Entry 3L7K (X-ray diffraction, 3.10 A resolution); this record covers chains A and B of the 4 polymer chains in the assembly.

[Chain A (and B)]
Molecule: Teichoic acid biosynthesis protein F
Organism: Staphylococcus epidermidis
Notes: fragment: TagF; chain B of this document is another copy of the same molecule, construct and numbering; everything in this record applies to it too
Reference sequence: Q5HLM5 (Q5HLM5_STAEQ); residue numbers follow UniProt; this construct covers 1-721
Chain sequence (729 residues; numbered 1 to 729; the number before each row is that of its first residue):
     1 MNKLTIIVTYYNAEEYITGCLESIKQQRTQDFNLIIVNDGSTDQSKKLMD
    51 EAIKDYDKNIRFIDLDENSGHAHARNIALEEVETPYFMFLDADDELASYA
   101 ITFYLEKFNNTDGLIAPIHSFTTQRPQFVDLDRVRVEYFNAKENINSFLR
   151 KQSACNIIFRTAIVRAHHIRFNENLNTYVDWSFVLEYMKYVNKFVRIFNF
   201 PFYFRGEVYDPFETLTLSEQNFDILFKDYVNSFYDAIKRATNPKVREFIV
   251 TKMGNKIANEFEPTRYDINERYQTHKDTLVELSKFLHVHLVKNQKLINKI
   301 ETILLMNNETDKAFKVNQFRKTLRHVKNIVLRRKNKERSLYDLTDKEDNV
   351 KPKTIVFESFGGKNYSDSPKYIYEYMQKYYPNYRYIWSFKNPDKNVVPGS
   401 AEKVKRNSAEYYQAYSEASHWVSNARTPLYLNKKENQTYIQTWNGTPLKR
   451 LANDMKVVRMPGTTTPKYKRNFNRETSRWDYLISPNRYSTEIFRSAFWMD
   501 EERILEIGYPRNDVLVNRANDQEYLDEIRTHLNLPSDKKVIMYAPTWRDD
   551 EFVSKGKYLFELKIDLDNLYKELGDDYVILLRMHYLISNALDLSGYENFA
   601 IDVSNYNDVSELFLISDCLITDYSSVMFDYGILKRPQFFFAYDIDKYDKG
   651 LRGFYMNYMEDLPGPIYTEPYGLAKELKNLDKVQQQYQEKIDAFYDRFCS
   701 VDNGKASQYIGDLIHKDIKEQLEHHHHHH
Unresolved in the structure: 1-313, 724-729 (chain B: 1-312, 557-558, 724-729)
Differences from the reference sequence: engineered mutation Asn444 (His in Q5HLM5); expression tag (722-729)
Ligand contacts: EDT ({[-(bis-carboxymethyl-amino)-ethyl]-carboxymethyl-amino}-acetic acid): Arg320, Leu323, Arg324, Lys327
Curated features (UniProtKB/Swiss-Prot):
  - binding site (CDP-glycerol): Trp443, Gly445 to Pro447, Arg511, Pro545, Thr546, Arg582 to His584, Ser624, Ser625, Asp629

[How chain A and chain B interact]
Contacting residue pairs (13):
  Phe319(A) with Val330(B), hydrophobic; Leu331(B), hydrophobic
  Arg320(A) with Leu331(B); Arg333(B)
  Leu323(A) with Lys327(B)
  Lys327(A) with Phe319(B); Leu323(B)
  Val330(A) with Phe314(B), hydrophobic; Phe319(B), hydrophobic
  Leu331(A) with Val316(B), hydrophobic; Arg320(B)
  Thr463(A) with Thr464(B)
  Thr464(A) with Thr464(B)
Other interface residues (no listed pair), chain A (11 interface residues in all): Val316, Val326, Arg333
Other interface residues (no listed pair), chain B (11 interface residues in all): Thr463

[In short]
Chain A and chain B each contribute 11 residues to their interface. Chain A binds compound EDT. From UniProt:
13 CDP-glycerol-binding residues on chain A.
Chain A and chain B are both Teichoic acid biosynthesis protein F (Staphylococcus epidermidis); the structure,
Structure of the Wall Teichoic Acid Polymerase TagF, H444N + CDPG (15 minute soak), was determined by X-ray
diffraction, deposited together with 3L7I, 3L7J, 3L7L and 3L7M.
